PDB entry 4V7O | X-ray diffraction, 3.00 A resolution | chains AE and A5 of the 34 polymer chains in the assembly

# Chain AE
Name: Proteasome activator BLM10
Organism: Saccharomyces cerevisiae
Reference sequence: P43583 (BLM10_YEAST); residues 79-154 here = UniProt positions 79-154
Sequence (76 residues; row label = number of the first residue in the row):
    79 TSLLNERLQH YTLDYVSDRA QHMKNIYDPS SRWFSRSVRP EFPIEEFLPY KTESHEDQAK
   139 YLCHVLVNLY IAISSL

# Chain A5
Name: Proteasome activator BLM10
Organism: Saccharomyces cerevisiae
Reference sequence: P43583 (BLM10_YEAST); numbering as in UniProt (aligned over 239-1037)
Sequence (799 residues; row label = number of the first residue in the row):
   239 NVNHWTNELK NCLHFDFPVA LRKSLATVYY YLSLVQGQKV YRQMHVDMFE RLVSLDDDRT
   299 QFTELLQKQG LLLDHQIMLN FLCEFLPYPD PDYARYELSS KEDLQLFRLL LKHAHNAKPF
   359 FDKSKESLLV DTMNFLLSSL APSTMMAVMP IVTSVVPYHY HIHSKIIDYF PFCYSIWSSV
   419 SANVAIDTHM YDFVGSISKD VHNKILSSEH EKDVVGVEFG EFGIFTDDQM TFMFNRLQGH
   479 LRTDGQIHSY SRTVKPFVYA INGSKKDRFF EKLVSLAKAI ETFIHPSNNG FWTKPNAKFV
   539 HAFIKSYHGR VKYEEDICAR GVTNGICLTS FCHEEIVEIF LNIISLGSQN KNPDIANYYI
   599 SCFAYLLELD PSNAYLIYDK ILIDLYDTLA DQFINSRHRI ISSLKQFTRV IRFIVMDKLY
   659 RVHITNVLSM LVSKLDMNDT NLTSNLINGI VSIAAFIPIQ DLTGEDDYIS FESDTLPLVQ
   719 QHFYHIKCGE SSKTFRVDDE LLNNAFKAST TVFQSMLKVY VEKIFQLVDV DLEDSLVTKI
   779 NQTTMILQES MDDKIFNYFA SLLNRNFWSN DSFKEKDPNY ELVTIPLAAL VRRNNGLSKE
   839 LVRTLLFHIK EQIKRGAGSV RSTSEIQQRD VKLVLYLTAL NDVLRNCHES LLEYSDELIT
   899 FMKYLYDNVT NPPLDVITSI VIHSALATLC TTEITDCRLF PEDSKIPEKD RWGGLQFDPR
   959 RFDKQHLSFQ WHVPSSDEIT LSISILESLS EYCINNVEEL MKAPRHDSEY GDMIQKYVLV
  1019 MTHTLSGSSL LFDPDFNKY
Differences from the reference sequence: conflict Gln299 (Asn in P43583), Asn802 (Gln in P43583), Asn884 (Gln in P43583)

# How chain AE and chain A5 interact
Residue-residue contacts (46; chain AE residue first):
  Tyr89(AE) - Leu259(A5)
  Thr90(AE) - Pro256(A5)
  Tyr93(AE) - Asp254(A5)
  Tyr93(AE) - Phe255(A5)
  Tyr93(AE) - Pro256(A5)
  Ile104(AE) - Asp254(A5)
  Phe112(AE) - Pro256(A5)
  Phe112(AE) - Val257(A5)  hydrogen bond (backbone-backbone)
  Ser113(AE) - Phe255(A5)  hydrogen bond (side chain-backbone)
  Ser113(AE) - Pro256(A5)
  Ser113(AE) - Val257(A5)
  Ser113(AE) - Phe300(A5)
  Arg114(AE) - Asp254(A5)  salt bridge
  Arg114(AE) - Asp295(A5)  salt bridge
  Arg114(AE) - Thr298(A5)
  Arg114(AE) - Phe300(A5)
  Ser115(AE) - Thr298(A5)
  Ser115(AE) - Leu303(A5)
  Val116(AE) - Arg297(A5)
  Val116(AE) - Thr298(A5)  hydrogen bond (backbone-side chain)
  Pro118(AE) - Asp296(A5)
  Glu119(AE) - Arg297(A5)  salt bridge
  Glu119(AE) - Phe960(A5)
  Phe120(AE) - Leu965(A5)  hydrophobic
  Glu123(AE) - His252(A5)
  Phe125(AE) - Leu965(A5)
  Phe125(AE) - Phe967(A5)  hydrophobic
  Phe125(AE) - Trp969(A5)  hydrogen bond (backbone-side chain)
  Pro127(AE) - Trp969(A5)  hydrophobic
  Pro127(AE) - Val971(A5)  hydrophobic
  Gln136(AE) - Phe253(A5)
  Tyr139(AE) - Glu246(A5)  hydrogen bond
  Tyr139(AE) - Cys250(A5)  hydrophobic
  Leu140(AE) - Phe255(A5)  hydrophobic
  Leu144(AE) - Leu259(A5)  hydrophobic
  Leu144(AE) - Leu263(A5)  hydrophobic
  Asn146(AE) - Trp243(A5)
  Leu147(AE) - Thr244(A5)
  Leu147(AE) - Leu247(A5)  hydrophobic
  Leu147(AE) - Tyr267(A5)
  Ala150(AE) - Asn239(A5)
  Ala150(AE) - Val240(A5)
  Ile151(AE) - Val240(A5)
  Ile151(AE) - Val266(A5)  hydrophobic
  Ile151(AE) - Leu270(A5)  hydrophobic
  Leu154(AE) - Gln276(A5)
Other interface residues (no listed pair), chain AE (28 interface residues in all): Leu91, Trp111, Glu124, Val143
Other interface residues (no listed pair), chain A5 (34 interface residues in all): Ala258, Arg260, Gln299, Lys962

# In short
28 residues of chain AE and 34 residues of chain A5 are in contact, with 5 hydrogen bonds and 3 salt bridges.
Polar pairs include Arg114(AE)-Asp254(A5), Arg114(AE)-Asp295(A5) and Glu119(AE)-Arg297(A5).
Here chain AE is Proteasome activator BLM10 and chain A5 is Proteasome activator BLM10, both from
Saccharomyces cerevisiae. Entry 4V7O (Proteasome Activator Complex) was determined by X-ray diffraction.
